PDB entry 5J9S | X-ray diffraction, 2.70 A resolution | chains A and B

# Chain A
Protein: Protein ENL
From: Homo sapiens
UniProt: Q03111 (ENL_HUMAN); numbering as in UniProt (aligned over 1-148)
Amino-acid sequence (155 residues; each row starts with the number of its first residue; numbering starts at 0):
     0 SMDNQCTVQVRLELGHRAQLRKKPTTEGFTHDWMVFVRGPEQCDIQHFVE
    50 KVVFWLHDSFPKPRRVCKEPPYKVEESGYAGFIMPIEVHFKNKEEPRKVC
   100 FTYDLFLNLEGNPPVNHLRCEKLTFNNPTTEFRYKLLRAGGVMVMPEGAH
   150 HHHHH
Not modelled in the structure: 0-4
Differences from the reference sequence: expression tag (0, 149-154)
What the authors report for this chain:
  - mutagenesis - F59A, Y78A: decreased signaling in response to ENL sgRNA
  - specificity-determining residues: Asp103
  - mutagenesis - F59A, Y78A: abolished binding to H3K27ac peptide from Histone H3.1 (chain B)
  - mutagenesis - H56A, S58A, D103A: decreased binding to H3K27ac peptide from Histone H3.1 (chain B)
  - mutagenesis - F59A, Y78A: decreased localization to ENL- bound genes

# Chain B
Protein: H3K27ac peptide from Histone H3.1
UniProt: P68431 (H31_HUMAN); residues 15-39 here correspond to UniProt positions 16-40 (UniProt number = residue number + 1)
Amino-acid sequence (25 residues; each row starts with the number of its first residue):
    15 APRKQLATKAARKSAPATGGVKKPH
Not modelled in the structure: 15-23, 30-39
Modified residues: Lys27 (N(6)-acetyllysine; ALY)
UniProt features mapped onto this chain:
  - modified residue: Arg17 (Asymmetric dimethylarginine), Lys18 (N6-(2-hydroxyisobutyryl)lysine), Lys23 (N6-(2-hydroxyisobutyryl)lysine), Arg26 (Citrulline), Lys27 (N6,N6,N6-trimethyllysine), Ser28 (ADP-ribosylserine), Lys36 (N6,N6,N6-trimethyllysine), Lys37 (N6-methyllysine)
  - lipidation: Lys18 (N6-decanoyllysine)
What the authors report for this chain:
  - post-translational modification sites: Lys27

# How chain A and chain B interact
Residue-residue contacts (18; chain A residue first):
  His56(A) with Lys27(B); Ser28(B), hydrogen bond (side chain-backbone)
  Ser58(A) with Lys27(B)
  Phe59(A) with Lys27(B)
  Gly77(A) with Lys27(B)
  Tyr78(A) with Lys27(B)
  Ala79(A) with Ala25(B); Lys27(B)
  Gly80(A) with Ala25(B), hydrogen bond (backbone-backbone); Arg26(B); Lys27(B), hydrogen bond (backbone-backbone)
  Phe81(A) with Arg26(B); Lys27(B)
  Ile82(A) with Arg26(B)
  Asp103(A) with Arg26(B), salt bridge
  Leu104(A) with Arg26(B)
  Phe105(A) with Arg26(B)
  Leu108(A) with Ala24(B)
Also at the interface, not in a pair above, chain A (15 interface residues in all): Phe28, Ser76
Interface features reported in the paper:
  - pairs named by the authors: Phe59(A)-Lys27(B), Tyr78(A)-Lys27(B), Asp103(A)-Arg26(B) (hydrogen bond)

# Overview
15 residues of chain A and 5 residues of chain B are in contact, with 3 hydrogen bonds and 1 salt bridge.
Among the polar pairs are Asp103(A)-Arg26(B), His56(A)-Ser28(B) and Gly80(A)-Ala25(B). The authors report
contacts between Phe59(A) and Lys27(B) and Tyr78(A) and Lys27(B); a hydrogen bond between Asp103(A) and
Arg26(B). From the paper: H56A, S58A and D103A of chain A reduce binding to H3K27ac peptide from Histone H3.1
(chain B); the specificity determinant Asp103(A); 5 substitutions were tested in all.
Here chain A is Protein ENL (Homo sapiens) and chain B is H3K27ac peptide from Histone H3.1. Entry 5J9S (ENL
YEATS in complex with histone H3 acetylation at K27) was determined by X-ray diffraction.
